9N5E - chains B and J of the 13 polymer chains in the assembly; structure by X-ray diffraction, 3.75 A resolution.

[Chain B]
Protein: DNA-directed RNA polymerase II subunit RPB2
Source organism: Saccharomyces cerevisiae S288C
Notes: EC 2.7.7.6
Reference sequence: P08518 (RPB2_YEAST); residue numbers follow UniProt; this construct covers 1-1224
Sequence (1224 residues; numbered 1 to 1224; the number before each row is that of its first residue):
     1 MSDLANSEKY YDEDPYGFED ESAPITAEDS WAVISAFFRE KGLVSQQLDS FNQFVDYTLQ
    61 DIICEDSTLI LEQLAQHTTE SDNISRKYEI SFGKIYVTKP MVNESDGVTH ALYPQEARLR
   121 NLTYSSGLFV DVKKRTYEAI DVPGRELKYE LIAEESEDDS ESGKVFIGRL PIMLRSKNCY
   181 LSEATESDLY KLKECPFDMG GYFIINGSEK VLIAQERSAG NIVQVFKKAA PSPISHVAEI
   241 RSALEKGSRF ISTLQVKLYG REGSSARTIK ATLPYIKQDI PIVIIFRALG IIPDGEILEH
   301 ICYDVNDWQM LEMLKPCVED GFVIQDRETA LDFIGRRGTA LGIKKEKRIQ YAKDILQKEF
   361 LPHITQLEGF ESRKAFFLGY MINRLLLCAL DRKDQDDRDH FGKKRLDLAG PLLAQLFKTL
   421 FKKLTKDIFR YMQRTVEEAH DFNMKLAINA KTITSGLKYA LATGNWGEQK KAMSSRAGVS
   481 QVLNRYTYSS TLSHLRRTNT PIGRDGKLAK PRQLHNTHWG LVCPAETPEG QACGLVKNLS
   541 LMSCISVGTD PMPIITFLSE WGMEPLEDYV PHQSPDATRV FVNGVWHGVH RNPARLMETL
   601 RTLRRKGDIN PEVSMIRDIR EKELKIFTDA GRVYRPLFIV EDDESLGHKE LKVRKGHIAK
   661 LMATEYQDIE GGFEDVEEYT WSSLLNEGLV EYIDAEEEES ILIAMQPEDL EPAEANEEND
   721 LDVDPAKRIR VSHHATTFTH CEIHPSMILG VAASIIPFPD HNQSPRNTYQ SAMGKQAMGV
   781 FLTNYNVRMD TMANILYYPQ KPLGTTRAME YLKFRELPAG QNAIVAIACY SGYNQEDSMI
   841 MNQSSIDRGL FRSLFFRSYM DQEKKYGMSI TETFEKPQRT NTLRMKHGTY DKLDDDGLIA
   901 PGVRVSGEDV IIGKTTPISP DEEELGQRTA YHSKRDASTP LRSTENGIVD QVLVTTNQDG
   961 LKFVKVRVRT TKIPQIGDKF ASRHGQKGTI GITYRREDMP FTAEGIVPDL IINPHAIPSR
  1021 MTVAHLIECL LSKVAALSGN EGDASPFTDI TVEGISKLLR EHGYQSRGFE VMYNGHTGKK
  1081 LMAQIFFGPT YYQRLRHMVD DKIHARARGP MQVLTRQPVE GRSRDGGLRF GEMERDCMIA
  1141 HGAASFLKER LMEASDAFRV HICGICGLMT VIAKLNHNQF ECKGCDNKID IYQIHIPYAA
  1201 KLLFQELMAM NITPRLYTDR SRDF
Not modelled in the structure: 1-19, 74-85, 139-161, 338-344, 439-445, 503-508, 644-646, 669-675, 715-720, 920-929, 1222-1224
Bound ions: Zn2+: Cys-1163, Cys-1166, Cys-1182, Cys-1185
Small-molecule neighbours: AMP-CPP (APC; diphosphomethylphosphonic acid adenosyl ester): Arg-766, Ser-1019, Arg-1020

[Chain J]
Protein: DNA-directed RNA polymerases I, II, and III subunit RPABC5
Source organism: Saccharomyces cerevisiae S288C
Reference sequence: P22139 (RPAB5_YEAST); numbering as in UniProt (aligned over 1-70)
Sequence (70 residues; numbered 1 to 70; the number before each row is that of its first residue):
     1 MIVPVRCFSC GKVVGDKWES YLNLLQEDEL DEGTALSRLG LKRYCCRRMI LTHVDLIEKF
    61 LRYNPLEKRD
Not modelled in the structure: 66-70
Bound ions: Zn2+: Cys-7, Cys-10, Cys-45, Cys-46
Swiss-Prot annotation at these positions:
  - binding site (Zn(2+)): Cys-7, Cys-10, Cys-45, Cys-46
  - cross-link: Lys-59 (Glycyl lysine isopeptide (Lys-Gly) (interchain with G-Cter in ubiquitin))

[Chain B / chain J interface]
Contacting residue pairs (58):
  Glu-186(B) with Arg-62(J), salt bridge
  Tyr-190(B) with Lys-59(J), hydrogen bond; Arg-62(J); Tyr-63(J)
  Lys-193(B) with Tyr-63(J); Pro-65(J)
  Pro-196(B) with Tyr-63(J)
  Thr-783(B) with Lys-59(J); Phe-60(J); Tyr-63(J), hydrogen bond
  Asn-784(B) with Tyr-63(J)
  Tyr-785(B) with Met-1(J), hydrogen bond; Phe-60(J), hydrophobic
  Tyr-797(B) with Met-1(J), hydrogen bond (backbone-backbone)
  Tyr-798(B) with Met-1(J); Ile-2(J); Pro-4(J), hydrophobic
  Pro-799(B) with Met-1(J)
  Gln-800(B) with Thr-52(J), hydrogen bond; His-53(J)
  Lys-801(B) with Thr-52(J), hydrogen bond (backbone-backbone); Val-54(J)
  Leu-803(B) with Thr-52(J)
  Arg-815(B) with Val-54(J)
  Leu-817(B) with Leu-56(J), hydrophobic
  Pro-818(B) with Val-54(J)
  Gln-821(B) with Phe-8(J)
  Asn-822(B) with Arg-48(J), hydrogen bond (backbone-side chain); Thr-52(J)
  Ala-823(B) with Arg-48(J)
  Ile-824(B) with Tyr-44(J), hydrophobic; Arg-48(J)
  Ser-845(B) with Phe-8(J), hydrogen bond (side chain-backbone); Ser-9(J)
  Arg-848(B) with Cys-7(J), hydrogen bond (side chain-backbone); Phe-8(J), hydrogen bond (side chain-backbone); Gly-11(J)
  Gly-849(B) with Phe-8(J)
  Leu-850(B) with Phe-8(J), hydrophobic
  Ile-1006(B) with Tyr-44(J), hydrophobic; Cys-45(J), hydrophobic
  Val-1007(B) with Ser-9(J), hydrogen bond (backbone-side chain)
  Asp-1009(B) with Phe-8(J); Ser-9(J), hydrogen bond; Arg-48(J), salt bridge
  Ala-1036(B) with Tyr-44(J), hydrophobic; Arg-47(J), hydrogen bond (backbone-side chain)
  Leu-1037(B) with Tyr-44(J), hydrophobic; Arg-47(J), hydrogen bond (backbone-side chain)
  Ser-1038(B) with Asp-31(J); Gly-33(J)
  Gly-1039(B) with Glu-32(J); Gly-33(J); Leu-51(J)
  Asn-1040(B) with Asp-31(J)
  Tyr-1064(B) with Tyr-44(J)
  Glu-1070(B) with Tyr-44(J), hydrogen bond
  Phe-1087(B) with Tyr-44(J)
Also at the interface, not in a pair above, chain B (49 interface residues in all): Lys-191, Glu-194, Cys-195, Phe-197, Val-780, Val-787, Ile-795, Leu-796, Glu-816, Asn-842, Arg-996, Glu-1004, Lys-1033, Ala-1035
Also at the interface, not in a pair above, chain J (29 interface residues in all): Val-3, Arg-6, Cys-10, Arg-43, Asn-64

[Overview]
The interface between chain B and chain J involves 49 residues on one side and 29 on the other; the contacts
include 15 hydrogen bonds and 2 salt bridges. Polar pairs include Glu-186(B)/Arg-62(J), Asp-1009(B)/Arg-48(J)
and Tyr-190(B)/Lys-59(J). Ligands of chain B: AMP-CPP.
Chain B is DNA-directed RNA polymerase II subunit RPB2 and chain J is DNA-directed RNA polymerases I, II, and
III subunit RPABC5, both from Saccharomyces cerevisiae S288C; the structure, RNA polymerase II elongation
complex with 8-oxoG at +1 site, AMPCPP in E-site, was determined by X-ray diffraction, deposited together with
9N5B, 9N5C, 9N5D, 9N5F and 9N5G.
